5T4M - chain A; structure by X-ray diffraction, 2.24 A resolution.

Chain A:
Protein: Protocadherin-15
Organism: Homo sapiens
Notes: fragment: Cadherin domains 3-5, residues 263-616
Reference sequence: Q96QU1 (PCD15_HUMAN); residues 242-595 here correspond to UniProt positions 263-616 (UniProt number = residue number + 21)
Amino-acid sequence (365 residues; row label = number of the first residue in the row):
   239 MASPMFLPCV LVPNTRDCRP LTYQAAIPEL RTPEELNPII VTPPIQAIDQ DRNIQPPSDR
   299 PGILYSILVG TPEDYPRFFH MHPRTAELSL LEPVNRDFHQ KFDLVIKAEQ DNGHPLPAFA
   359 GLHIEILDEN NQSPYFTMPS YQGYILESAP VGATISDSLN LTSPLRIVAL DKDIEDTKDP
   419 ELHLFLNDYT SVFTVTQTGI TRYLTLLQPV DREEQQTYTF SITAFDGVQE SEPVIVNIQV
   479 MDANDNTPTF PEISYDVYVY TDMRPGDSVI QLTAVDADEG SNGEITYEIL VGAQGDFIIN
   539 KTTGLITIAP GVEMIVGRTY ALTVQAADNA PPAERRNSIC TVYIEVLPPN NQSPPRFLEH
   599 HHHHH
Disordered / not traced: 239-240, 588-603
Disulfides: Cys247-Cys256
Sequence notes: initiating methionine (239); expression tag (240-241, 596-603)
Ion coordination: Ca2+ site 1: Glu367, Asn369, Asp411; Ca2+ site 2: Asn368, Gln370, Asp409, Asp411, Asp464; Ca2+ site 3: Glu385, Asp449, Glu451, Asp483; Ca2+ site 4: Glu385, Glu451, Asp480, Ala481, Asp483, Asp516; Ca2+ site 5: Asn482, Asn484, Asp514, Asp516, Asn520, Asp566
Curated features (UniProtKB/Swiss-Prot):
  - glycosylation (N-linked (GlcNAc...) asparagine): Asn398, Asn538
What the authors report for this chain:
  - Ca2+ coordination: Glu367, Asn369, Glu385, Asp449, Glu451, Asp480, Ala481, Asp483
  - conformationally variable residues (side-chain flip): Asp366
  - Ca2+ coordination: Asn368, Gln370, Asp411 (from molecular simulation)
  - contacts within the chain: Phe374-Ile460 (hydrophobic contact) (from molecular simulation)
  - mutagenesis - D414A: unchanged stability (from molecular simulation)
  - mutagenesis - D414A: unchanged binding to Ca2+

In short:
Glu367, Asn369 and Asp411 form the Ca2+ site 1. Asn368, Gln370, Asp409, Asp411 and Asp464 coordinate Ca2+ site
2. The paper reports that D414A leaves stability unchanged; Ca2+ coordination by Glu367, Asn369 and Glu385
among others.
Chain A is Protocadherin-15 (Homo sapiens); the structure, Crystal Structure of Human Protocadherin-15 EC3-5,
was determined by X-ray diffraction, deposited together with 5T4N.
